PDB entry 3V9H | X-ray diffraction, 2.40 A resolution | chains A and B

Chain A (and B):
Name: Delta-1-pyrroline-5-carboxylate dehydrogenase, mitochondrial
Source organism: Homo sapiens
Notes: EC 1.5.1.12; chain B of this document is another copy of the same molecule, construct and numbering; everything in this record applies to it too
UniProt: P30038 (AL4A1_HUMAN); numbering as in UniProt (aligned over 18-563)
Amino-acid sequence (566 residues; numbered -2 to 563; the number before each row is that of its first residue; numbers below 1 keep their minus sign (Met-2 is residue -2)):
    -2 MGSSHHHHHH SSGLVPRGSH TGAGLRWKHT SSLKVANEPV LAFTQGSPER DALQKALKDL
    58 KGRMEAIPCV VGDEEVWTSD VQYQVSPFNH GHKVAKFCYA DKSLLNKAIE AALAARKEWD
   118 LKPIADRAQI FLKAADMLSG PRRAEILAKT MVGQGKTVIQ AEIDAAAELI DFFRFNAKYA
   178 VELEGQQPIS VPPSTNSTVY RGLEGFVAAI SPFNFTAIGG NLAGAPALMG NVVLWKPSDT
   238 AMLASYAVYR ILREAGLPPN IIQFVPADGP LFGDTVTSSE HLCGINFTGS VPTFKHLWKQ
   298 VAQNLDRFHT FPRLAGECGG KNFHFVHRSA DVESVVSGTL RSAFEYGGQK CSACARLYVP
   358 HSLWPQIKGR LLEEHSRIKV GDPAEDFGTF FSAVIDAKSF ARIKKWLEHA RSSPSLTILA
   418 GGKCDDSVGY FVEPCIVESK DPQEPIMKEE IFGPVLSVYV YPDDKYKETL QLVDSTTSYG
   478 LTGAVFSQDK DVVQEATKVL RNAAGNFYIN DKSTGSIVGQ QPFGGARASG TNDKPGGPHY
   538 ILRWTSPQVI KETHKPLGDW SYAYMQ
Unresolved in the structure: -2 to 22
Differences from the reference sequence: expression tag (-2 to 17); engineered mutation Ala352 (Ser in P30038)
UniProt features mapped onto this chain:
  - active site: Glu314 (Proton acceptor), Cys348 (Nucleophile)
  - binding site (NAD(+)): Ser208, Lys233, Gly286 to Thr290, Glu447
  - binding site (substrate): Ser513
  - site: Asn211 (Transition state stabilizer)
  - modified residue: Lys31 (N6-succinyllysine), Ser44 (Phosphoserine), Lys52 (N6-acetyllysine), Lys93 (N6-acetyllysine), Lys99 (N6-acetyllysine), Lys114 (N6-acetyllysine), Lys130 (N6-acetyllysine), Lys175 (N6-acetyllysine), Lys318 (N6-acetyllysine), Lys347 (N6-succinyllysine), Lys365 (N6-acetyllysine), Lys376 (N6-acetyllysine), Lys395 (N6-succinyllysine), Lys462 (N6-acetyllysine), Lys509 (N6-acetyllysine), Lys531 (N6-acetyllysine), Lys552 (N6-acetyllysine)

Interface between chain A and chain B:
Pairs across the interface - 198 pairs, chain A then chain B:
  Ala39(A) with Tyr561(B)
  Phe40(A) with Tyr561(B)
  Thr41(A) with Ala560(B)
  Arg47(A) with Tyr561(B), hydrogen bond (side chain-backbone)
  Arg113(A) with Asn499(B)
  Asp117(A) with Arg498(B), salt bridge
  Leu118(A) with Lys495(B); Arg498(B)
  Thr154(A) with Tyr561(B)
  Val155(A) with Tyr561(B), hydrophobic
  Ile156(A) with Tyr559(B), hydrophobic; Tyr561(B), hydrophobic
  Phe172(A) with Ile186(B), hydrophobic
  Leu180(A) with His536(B)
  Gln183(A) with His536(B), hydrogen bond
  Pro185(A) with Gly516(B); Gln517(B)
  Ile186(A) with Phe172(B), hydrophobic; Gly516(B), hydrogen bond (backbone-backbone); Gln517(B)
  Val188(A) with Gln517(B)
  Asn193(A) with Gln517(B); Gln518(B), hydrogen bond
  Val196(A) with Arg498(B)
  Tyr197(A) with His536(B)
  Arg198(A) with Arg498(B), hydrogen bond (side chain-backbone); Asn499(B); Ala501(B), hydrogen bond (side chain-backbone); Gly502(B); Asn529(B)
  Glu201(A) with Asn499(B); Arg524(B), salt bridge
  Val288(A) with Phe308(B), hydrophobic
  Phe291(A) with Phe308(B), hydrophobic
  Lys292(A) with Leu302(B); Asp303(B), salt bridge; Phe308(B)
  Trp295(A) with Ala299(B); Leu302(B), hydrophobic; Phe308(B), hydrophobic; Pro309(B)
  Lys296(A) with Ala299(B); Leu302(B); Asp303(B), salt bridge
  Ala299(A) with Trp295(B); Lys296(B); Ala299(B), hydrophobic
  Leu302(A) with Lys292(B); Trp295(B), hydrophobic
  Asp303(A) with Lys292(B), salt bridge; Lys296(B), salt bridge
  His306(A) with Arg524(B); Ala525(B)
  Thr307(A) with Ala523(B); Arg524(B), hydrogen bond (side chain-backbone)
  Phe308(A) with Val288(B), hydrophobic; Phe291(B), hydrophobic; Lys292(B); Trp295(B), hydrophobic; Arg524(B); Ala525(B); Gly527(B)
  Pro309(A) with Trp295(B)
  Arg310(A) with Thr528(B), hydrogen bond (side chain-backbone); Asn529(B)
  Ser331(A) with Pro553(B); Leu554(B), hydrogen bond (side chain-backbone)
  Ser334(A) with Leu554(B); Gly555(B), hydrogen bond (side chain-backbone); Trp557(B)
  Gly335(A) with Leu554(B)
  Leu337(A) with Trp557(B)
  Arg338(A) with Asp556(B), hydrogen bond (side chain-backbone); Trp557(B), hydrogen bond (side chain-backbone); Ser558(B), hydrogen bond (side chain-backbone); Tyr559(B), hydrogen bond
  Glu342(A) with Tyr559(B), hydrogen bond
  Glu371(A) with Trp557(B), hydrogen bond
  Arg374(A) with Trp557(B)
  Ile375(A) with Trp557(B), hydrophobic
  Phe384(A) with Tyr561(B); Met562(B)
  Gly385(A) with Met562(B)
  Thr386(A) with Tyr561(B)
  Phe387(A) with Trp557(B); Met562(B), hydrophobic
  Phe483(A) with Leu554(B), hydrophobic
  Thr494(A) with Ile547(B)
  Leu497(A) with Gln545(B)
  Arg498(A) with Asp117(B), salt bridge; Leu118(B); Val196(B); Arg198(B), hydrogen bond (backbone-side chain); Gln545(B), hydrogen bond (backbone-side chain)
  Asn499(A) with Arg198(B); Glu201(B)
  Ala501(A) with Arg198(B), hydrogen bond (backbone-side chain); Gln545(B), hydrogen bond (backbone-side chain)
  Gly502(A) with Arg198(B); Gln545(B); Val546(B), hydrogen bond (backbone-backbone)
  Asn503(A) with Val546(B)
  Phe504(A) with Gln545(B); Val546(B), hydrogen bond (backbone-backbone); Ile547(B); Lys548(B), hydrogen bond (backbone-backbone)
  Tyr505(A) with Lys548(B)
  Ile506(A) with Ile547(B), hydrophobic; Lys548(B), hydrogen bond (backbone-backbone); Glu549(B); Thr550(B), hydrogen bond (backbone-backbone)
  Asn507(A) with Thr550(B)
  Asp508(A) with Lys548(B), salt bridge; Thr550(B), hydrogen bond; Leu554(B)
  Gly516(A) with Pro185(B); Ile186(B), hydrogen bond (backbone-backbone)
  Gln517(A) with Pro185(B); Ile186(B); Val188(B); Asn193(B)
  Gln518(A) with Asn193(B), hydrogen bond; Val546(B); Lys548(B)
  Pro519(A) with Val546(B)
  Ala523(A) with Thr307(B); Ser543(B)
  Arg524(A) with Glu201(B), salt bridge; His306(B); Thr307(B), hydrogen bond (backbone-side chain); Phe308(B)
  Ala525(A) with His306(B)
  Gly527(A) with Phe308(B)
  Thr528(A) with Arg310(B), hydrogen bond (backbone-side chain)
  Asn529(A) with Arg198(B); Arg310(B); Ser543(B), hydrogen bond; Pro544(B), hydrogen bond (side chain-backbone)
  Lys531(A) with Pro544(B); Val546(B)
  His536(A) with Leu180(B); Gln183(B), hydrogen bond; Tyr197(B)
  Leu539(A) with Leu539(B), hydrophobic
  Arg540(A) with Arg540(B)
  Ser543(A) with Ala523(B); Asn529(B), hydrogen bond
  Pro544(A) with Asn529(B), hydrogen bond (backbone-side chain); Lys531(B)
  Gln545(A) with Arg498(B), hydrogen bond (side chain-backbone); Ala501(B), hydrogen bond (side chain-backbone); Gly502(B); Phe504(B)
  Val546(A) with Gly502(B), hydrogen bond (backbone-backbone); Asn503(B); Phe504(B), hydrogen bond (backbone-backbone); Gln517(B); Gln518(B); Pro519(B); Lys531(B)
  Ile547(A) with Thr494(B); Phe504(B); Ile506(B), hydrophobic
  Lys548(A) with Phe504(B), hydrogen bond (backbone-backbone); Tyr505(B); Ile506(B), hydrogen bond (backbone-backbone); Asp508(B), salt bridge; Gln518(B)
  Glu549(A) with Ile506(B)
  Thr550(A) with Ile506(B), hydrogen bond (backbone-backbone); Asn507(B); Asp508(B), hydrogen bond
  Pro553(A) with Ser331(B)
  Leu554(A) with Ser331(B), hydrogen bond (backbone-side chain); Ser334(B); Asp508(B)
  Gly555(A) with Ser334(B), hydrogen bond (backbone-side chain)
  Asp556(A) with Arg338(B), hydrogen bond (backbone-side chain)
  Trp557(A) with Ser334(B); Leu337(B); Arg338(B), hydrogen bond (backbone-side chain); Glu371(B), hydrogen bond; Arg374(B); Phe387(B)
  Ser558(A) with Arg338(B), hydrogen bond (backbone-side chain)
  Tyr559(A) with Ile156(B), hydrophobic; Arg338(B), hydrogen bond; Glu342(B), hydrogen bond
  Tyr561(A) with Ala39(B); Phe40(B); Arg47(B), hydrogen bond (backbone-side chain); Thr154(B); Val155(B), hydrophobic; Ile156(B); Phe384(B)
  Met562(A) with Phe384(B); Gly385(B); Phe387(B), hydrophobic
Also at the interface, not in a pair above, chain A (97 interface residues in all): Gln157, Ser191, Gln300, Asp328, Lys509, Ala560
Also at the interface, not in a pair above, chain B (98 interface residues in all): Thr41, Arg113, Gln157, Ser191, Gln300, Gly335, Ile375, Thr386, Ser475, Phe483, Leu497, Lys509

In short:
97 residues of chain A face 98 of chain B across their interface; the contacts include 52 hydrogen bonds and
10 salt bridges. Polar contacts include Asp117(A)-Arg498(B), Glu201(A)-Arg524(B) and Lys292(A)-Asp303(B).
Both chains are Delta-1-pyrroline-5-carboxylate dehydrogenase, mitochondrial (Homo sapiens). Entry 3V9H
(Crystal structure of human 1-pyrroline-5-carboxylate dehydrogenase mutant S352A) was determined by X-ray
diffraction (same publication as 3V9G, 3V9I, 3V9J, 3V9K and 3V9L).
